Entry 7QDP (X-ray diffraction, 3.69 A resolution); this record covers chains A and E of the 8 polymer chains in the assembly.

Chain A:
Protein: Fms-related tyrosine kinase 3 ligand
Organism: Homo sapiens
UniProtKB: P49771 (FLT3L_HUMAN); residues 1-134 here correspond to UniProt positions 27-160 (UniProt number = residue number + 26)
Sequence (155 residues; numbered -20 to 134; the number before each row is that of its first residue; numbers below 1 keep their minus sign (Met-20 is residue -20)):
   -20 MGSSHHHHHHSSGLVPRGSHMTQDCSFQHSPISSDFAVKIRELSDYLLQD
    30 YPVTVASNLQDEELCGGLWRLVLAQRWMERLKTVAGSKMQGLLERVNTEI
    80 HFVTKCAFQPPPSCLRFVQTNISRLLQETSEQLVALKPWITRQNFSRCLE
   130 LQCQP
Unresolved in the structure: -20 to -11
Sequence notes: initiating methionine (-20); expression tag (-19 to 0)
Curated features (UniProtKB/Swiss-Prot):
  - glycosylation (N-linked (GlcNAc...) asparagine): Asn100, Asn123
Disulfide bonds: Cys4-Cys85, Cys44-Cys127, Cys93-Cys132

Chain E:
Protein: Receptor-type tyrosine-protein kinase FLT3
Organism: Homo sapiens
Notes: EC 2.7.10.1
UniProtKB: P36888 (FLT3_HUMAN); numbering as in UniProt (aligned over 1-541)
Sequence (582 residues; numbered 1 to 582; the number before each row is that of its first residue):
     1 MPALARDGGQLPLLVVFSAMIFGTITNQDLPVIKCVLINHKNNDSSVGKS
    51 SSYPMVSESPEDLGCALRPQSSGTVYEAAAVEVDVSASITLQVLVDAPGN
   101 ISCLWVFKHSSLNCQPHFDLQNRGVVSMVILKMTETQAGEYLLFIQSEAT
   151 NYTILFTVSIRNTLLYTLRRPYFRKMENQDALVCISESVPEPIVEWVLCD
   201 SQGESCKEESPAVVKKEEKVLHELFGMDIRCCARNELGRECTRLFTIDLN
   251 QTPQTTLPQLFLKVGEPLWIRCKAVHVNHGFGLTWELENKALEEGNYFEM
   301 STYSTNRTMIRILFAFVSSVARNDTGYYTCSSSKHPSQSALVIIVEKGFI
   351 NATNSSEDYEIDQYEEFCFSVRFKAYPQIRCTWTFSRKSFPCEQKGLDNG
   401 YSISKFCNHKHQPGEYIFHAENDDAQFTKMFTLNIRRKPQVLAEASASQA
   451 SCFSDGYPLPSWTWKKCSDKSPNCTEEITEGVWNRKANRKVFGQWVSSST
   501 LNMSEAIKGFLVKCCAYNSLGTSCETILLNSPGPFPFIQDNGSSGLVPRG
   551 SGGSGGSGLNDIFEAQKIEWHEGRTKHHHHHH
Unresolved in the structure: 1-163, 204-207, 238-243, 354-356, 395-399, 465-470, 486-495, 501-502, 532-582
Sequence notes: variant Met227 (Thr in P36888); engineered mutation Ile343 (Thr in P36888); expression tag (542-582)
Curated features (UniProtKB/Swiss-Prot):
  - glycosylation (N-linked (GlcNAc...) asparagine): Asn43, Asn100, Asn151, Asn306, Asn323, Asn351, Asn354, Asn473, Asn502, Asn541
Disulfide bonds: Cys184-Cys231, Cys368-Cys407, Cys381-Cys392, Cys515-Cys524
Covalent attachments: N-acetylglucosamine (NAG) linked to Asn306

Interface between chain A and chain E:
Contacting residue pairs (23; chain A residue first):
  His8(A) - Gly280(E)
  His8(A) - Phe281(E)
  His8(A) - Gly282(E)  hydrogen bond (side chain-backbone)
  His8(A) - Ser333(E)
  Ser9(A) - Met309(E)
  Ser9(A) - Arg311(E)  hydrogen bond (backbone-side chain)
  Pro10(A) - His279(E)
  Pro10(A) - Tyr303(E)  hydrogen bond (backbone-side chain)
  Pro10(A) - Met309(E)
  Ile11(A) - Ser301(E)
  Ser12(A) - Ser301(E)
  Ser12(A) - Thr302(E)
  Ser12(A) - Tyr303(E)
  Ser13(A) - Ser301(E)  hydrogen bond (backbone-backbone)
  Asp14(A) - Thr302(E)
  Lys18(A) - Tyr303(E)
  Glu73(A) - Arg307(E)
  Asn76(A) - Arg307(E)  hydrogen bond
  Thr77(A) - Tyr303(E)
  Thr77(A) - Arg307(E)
  Glu78(A) - Tyr303(E)
  His80(A) - Arg307(E)
  Phe81(A) - His279(E)
Also at the interface, not in a pair above, chain A (15 interface residues in all): Lys61
Also at the interface, not in a pair above, chain E (14 interface residues in all): Asp180, Met300, Asn306

Summary:
15 residues of chain A face 14 of chain E across their interface; the contacts include 5 hydrogen bonds. Polar
pairs include His8(A)-Gly282(E), Ser9(A)-Arg311(E) and Pro10(A)-Tyr303(E). N-acetylglucosamine is covalently
linked to Asn306(E).
Chain A is Fms-related tyrosine kinase 3 ligand and chain E is Receptor-type tyrosine-protein kinase FLT3,
both from Homo sapiens; the structure, Crystal structure of FLT3 T343I in complex with the canonical ligand
FL, was determined by X-ray diffraction.
